6KYW - chains A and C of the 4 polymer chains in the assembly; structure by X-ray diffraction, 2.60 A resolution.

[Chain A]
Molecule: Receptor protein kinase SRK8
Source organism: Brassica campestris
UniProtKB: Q39276 (Q39276_BRACM); numbering as in UniProt (aligned over 1-433)
Amino-acid sequence (443 residues; numbered 1 to 443; the number before each row is that of its first residue):
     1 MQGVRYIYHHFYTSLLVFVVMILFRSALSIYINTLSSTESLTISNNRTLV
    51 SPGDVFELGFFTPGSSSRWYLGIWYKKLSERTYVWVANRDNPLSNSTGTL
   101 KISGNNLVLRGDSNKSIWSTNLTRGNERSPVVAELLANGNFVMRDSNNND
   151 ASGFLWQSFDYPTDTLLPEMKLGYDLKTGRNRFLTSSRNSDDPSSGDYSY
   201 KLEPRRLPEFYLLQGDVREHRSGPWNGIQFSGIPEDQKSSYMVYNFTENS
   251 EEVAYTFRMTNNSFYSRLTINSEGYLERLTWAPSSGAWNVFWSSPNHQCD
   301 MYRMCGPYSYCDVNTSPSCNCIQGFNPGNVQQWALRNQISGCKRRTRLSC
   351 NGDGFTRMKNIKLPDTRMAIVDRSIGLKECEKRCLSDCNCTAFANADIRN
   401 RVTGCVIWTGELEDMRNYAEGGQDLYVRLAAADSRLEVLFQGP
Unresolved in the structure: 1-32, 113-115, 123-128, 148-151, 435-443
Differences from the reference sequence: engineered mutation Ser79 (Pro in Q39276), Glu80 (Tyr in Q39276), Arg81 (Ile in Q39276), Val108 (Phe in Q39276), Arg110 (Leu in Q39276), Arg180 (Leu in Q39276), Ser190 (Phe in Q39276), Gln214 (Leu in Q39276), Ser239 (Leu in Q39276), Glu248 (Lys in Q39276), Gly286 (Val in Q39276), Ala287 (Val in Q39276); expression tag (434-443)
Disulfide bonds: Cys299-Cys311, Cys305-Cys319, Cys321-Cys342, Cys350-Cys388, Cys384-Cys390
Covalently attached groups: N-acetylglucosamine (NAG) linked to Asn245, Asn261, Asn389
What the authors report for this chain:
  - self-association interface (contacts with another copy of this molecule); pairs are residue here / residue on that copy: Ser284-Gln331, His297-His297, Val313-Val313, Asn314-Asn314
  - mutagenesis - N271S/E273D/N337I: abolished binding to S locus protein 11 (chain C)
  - mutagenesis - N271S/E273D: decreased binding to S locus protein 11 (chain C)

[Chain C]
Molecule: S locus protein 11
UniProtKB: Q9SE17 (Q9SE17_BRACM); residues 29-74 here = UniProt positions 29-74
Amino-acid sequence (46 residues; numbered 29 to 74; the number before each row is that of its first residue):
    29 RCTRGFRKLGKCTTLEEEKCKTLYPRGQCTCSDSKMNTHSCDCKSC
Disulfide bonds: Cys30-Cys74, Cys40-Cys59, Cys48-Cys69, Cys57-Cys71

[Chain A / chain C interface]
Pairs across the interface (16; chain A residue first):
  Glu80(A) - Thr41(C)
  Glu80(A) - Thr42(C)  hydrogen bond
  Glu80(A) - Leu43(C)
  Asn271(A) - Lys39(C)
  Asn271(A) - Asn65(C)  hydrogen bond
  Ser272(A) - Lys39(C)
  Glu273(A) - Lys39(C)
  Tyr275(A) - Met64(C)
  Tyr275(A) - Asn65(C)  hydrogen bond (side chain-backbone)
  Glu277(A) - Gly38(C)
  Glu277(A) - Asn65(C)  hydrogen bond
  Gly286(A) - Leu43(C)
  Val290(A) - Leu37(C)
  Val290(A) - Gly38(C)
  Ser293(A) - Leu37(C)
  Ser293(A) - Asn65(C)  hydrogen bond
Other interface residues (no listed pair), chain A (11 interface residues in all): Ala287, Trp292
From the paper, about this interface:
  - pairs named by the authors: Asn271(A)-Asn65(C) (hydrogen bond), Tyr275(A)-Asn65(C) (pi stacking), Glu277(A)-Asn65(C) (hydrogen bond), Ser293(A)-Asn65(C) (hydrogen bond)
  - interface residues, chain C: Met64(C)

[Overview]
11 residues of chain A face 8 of chain C across their interface, with 5 hydrogen bonds. Among the polar pairs
are Glu80(A)-Thr42(C), Asn271(A)-Asn65(C) and Tyr275(A)-Asn65(C). The authors report hydrogen bonds between
Asn271(A) and Asn65(C), Glu277(A) and Asn65(C) and Ser293(A) and Asn65(C); pi stacking between Tyr275(A) and
Asn65(C). From the paper: N271S/E273D/N337I of chain A abolish binding to S locus protein 11 (chain C); the
interface residue Met64(C).
Chain A is Receptor protein kinase SRK8 (Brassica campestris) and chain C is S locus protein 11; the
structure, S8-mSRK-S8-SP11 complex, was determined by X-ray diffraction.
